Entry 8XUF (X-ray diffraction, 2.30 A resolution); this record covers chains A and C of the 4 polymer chains in the assembly.

[Chain A]
Molecule: 20-nt DNA strand
Sequence (20 nucleotides; numbered 1 to 20; the number before each row is that of its first residue):
     1 TTCATAAAGT ATACTTTATG

[Chain C]
Protein: CDF1
From: Arabidopsis thaliana
UniProt: Q8W1E3 (CDF1_ARATH); residue numbers follow UniProt; this construct covers 50-109
Sequence (65 residues; each row starts with the number of its first residue):
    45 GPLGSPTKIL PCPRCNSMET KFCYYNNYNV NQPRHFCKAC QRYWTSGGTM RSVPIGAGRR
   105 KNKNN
Disordered / not traced: 45-49, 101-109
Construct notes: expression tag (45-49)
Bound ions: Zn2+: Cys56, Cys59, Cys81, Cys84
UniProt features mapped onto this chain:
  - zinc finger: Leu54 to Asn108 (Dof-type)
  - binding site (Zn(2+)): Cys56, Cys59, Cys81, Cys84

[How chain A and chain C interact]
Pairs across the interface (19):
  DT5(A) with Asn71(C), base contact; Gln76(C), sugar contact
  DA6(A) with Asn70(C), hydrogen bond to the base; Asn71(C), hydrogen bond to the base; Gln76(C), phosphate contact; Arg78(C), sugar contact; Thr89(C), phosphate contact; Gly92(C), phosphate contact; Thr93(C), hydrogen bond to the phosphate; Arg95(C), hydrogen bond to the sugar
  DA7(A) with Arg58(C), salt bridge to the phosphate; Asn70(C), hydrogen bond to the base; Arg78(C), salt bridge to the phosphate; Met94(C), phosphate contact; Arg95(C), hydrogen bond to the phosphate; Val97(C), sugar contact
  DA8(A) with Tyr68(C), hydrogen bond to the base; Val97(C), phosphate contact; Pro98(C), phosphate contact
Other interface residues (no listed pair), chain A (5 interface residues in all): DG9
Other interface residues (no listed pair), chain C (16 interface residues in all): Asn73, Tyr87, Trp88

[Overview]
The interface between chain A and chain C involves 5 residues on one side and 16 on the other; the contacts
include 7 hydrogen bonds and 2 salt bridges. Polar pairs include DA6(A)-Asn70(C), DA6(A)-Asn71(C) and
DA7(A)-Asn70(C). UniProt lists 4 Zn2+-binding residues on chain C.
Chain A is a 20-nt DNA strand and chain C is CDF1 (Arabidopsis thaliana); the structure, CDF1 Dof domain in
palindromic-bound complex with DNA duplex, was determined by X-ray diffraction.
